Entry 7RTV (electron microscopy, 3.96 A resolution); this record covers chain A.

Chain A:
Protein: Protein tweety homolog 2
From: Mus musculus
Reference sequence: Q3TH73 (TTYH2_MOUSE); numbering as in UniProt (aligned over 2-532)
Amino-acid sequence (540 residues; each row starts with the number of its first residue):
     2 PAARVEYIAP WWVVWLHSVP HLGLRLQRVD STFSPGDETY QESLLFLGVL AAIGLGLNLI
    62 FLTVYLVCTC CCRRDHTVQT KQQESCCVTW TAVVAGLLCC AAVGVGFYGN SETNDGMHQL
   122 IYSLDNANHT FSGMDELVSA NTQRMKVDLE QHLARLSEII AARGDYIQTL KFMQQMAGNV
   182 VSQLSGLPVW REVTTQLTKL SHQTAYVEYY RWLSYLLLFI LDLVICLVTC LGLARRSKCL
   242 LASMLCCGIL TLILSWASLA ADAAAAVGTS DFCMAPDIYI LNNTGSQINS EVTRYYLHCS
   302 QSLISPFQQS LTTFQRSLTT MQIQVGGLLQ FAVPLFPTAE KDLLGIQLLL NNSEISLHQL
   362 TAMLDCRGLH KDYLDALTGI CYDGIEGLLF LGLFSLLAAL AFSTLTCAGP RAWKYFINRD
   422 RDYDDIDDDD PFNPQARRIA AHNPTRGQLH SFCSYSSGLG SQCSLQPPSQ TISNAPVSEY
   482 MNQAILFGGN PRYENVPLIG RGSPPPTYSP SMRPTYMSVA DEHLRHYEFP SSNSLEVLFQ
Disordered / not traced: 2-33, 74-88, 415-541
Sequence notes: expression tag (533-541)
Disulfide bonds: Cys-274/Cys-382, Cys-300/Cys-367
Glycans and other covalent adducts: N-acetylglucosamine (NAG) linked to Asn-129, Asn-352
UniProt features mapped onto this chain:
  - motif: Arg-164 to Asp-166 (RGD), Pro-506 to Tyr-509 (PY-motif)
  - binding site (Ca(2+)): Glu-113, Asp-116
  - site: Arg-164 (Essential for the formation of the channel-pore)
  - modified residue: Thr-199 (Phosphothreonine), Ser-504 (Phosphoserine)
  - glycosylation (N-linked (GlcNAc...) asparagine): Asn-129, Asn-283, Asn-352

Summary:
N-acetylglucosamine is covalently linked to Asn-129 and Asn-352. Curated annotation (UniProt) lists
Ca2+-binding residues Glu-113 and Asp-116.
Chain A is Protein tweety homolog 2 (Mus musculus); the structure, Cryo-EM structure of monomeric TTYH2, was
determined by electron microscopy, deposited together with 7RTT, 7RTU and 7RTW.
